Entry 6W21 (electron microscopy, 3.30 A resolution); this record covers chains J and Q of the 21 polymer chains in the assembly.

Chain J (and Q):
Name: ATP-dependent Clp protease proteolytic subunit
Source organism: Escherichia coli
Notes: EC 3.4.21.92; chain Q of this document is another copy of the same molecule, construct and numbering; everything in this record applies to it too
UniProt: S1IIE7 (S1IIE7_ECOLX); residues 1-207 here = UniProt positions 1-207
Amino-acid sequence (207 residues; each row starts with the number of its first residue):
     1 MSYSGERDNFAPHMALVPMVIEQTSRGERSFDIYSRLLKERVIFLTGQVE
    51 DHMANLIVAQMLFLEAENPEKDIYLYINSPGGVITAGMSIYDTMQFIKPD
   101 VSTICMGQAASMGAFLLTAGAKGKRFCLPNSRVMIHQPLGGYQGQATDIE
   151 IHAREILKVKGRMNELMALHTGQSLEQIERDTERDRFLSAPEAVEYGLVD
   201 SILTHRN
Unresolved in the structure: 1-14, 207

Interface between chain J and chain Q:
Pairs across the interface (43; chain J residue first):
  Q137(J) - Q145(Q)  hydrogen bond
  Q137(J) - A146(Q)
  Q137(J) - T147(Q)  hydrogen bond
  P138(J) - Q145(Q)
  P138(J) - A146(Q)  hydrogen bond (backbone-backbone)
  L139(J) - G144(Q)
  L139(J) - Q145(Q)
  G140(J) - Q143(Q)
  G140(J) - G144(Q)  hydrogen bond (backbone-backbone)
  G140(J) - I149(Q)
  G141(J) - Y142(Q)
  G141(J) - Q143(Q)
  G141(J) - I149(Q)
  Y142(J) - G141(Q)
  Y142(J) - Y142(Q)  hydrogen bond (backbone-backbone)
  Y142(J) - Q143(Q)
  Q143(J) - G140(Q)
  Q143(J) - G141(Q)  hydrogen bond (side chain-backbone)
  Q143(J) - Y142(Q)
  G144(J) - L139(Q)
  G144(J) - G140(Q)  hydrogen bond (backbone-backbone)
  Q145(J) - Q137(Q)  hydrogen bond
  Q145(J) - P138(Q)
  Q145(J) - L139(Q)
  Q145(J) - E183(Q)
  A146(J) - Q137(Q)
  A146(J) - P138(Q)  hydrogen bond (backbone-backbone)
  A146(J) - L157(Q)
  A146(J) - K160(Q)
  T147(J) - Q137(Q)  hydrogen bond
  T147(J) - K160(Q)  hydrogen bond
  T147(J) - E183(Q)
  I149(J) - G140(Q)
  I149(J) - G141(Q)
  I149(J) - A153(Q)  hydrophobic
  I149(J) - I156(Q)  hydrophobic
  E150(J) - L157(Q)
  A153(J) - A153(Q)  hydrophobic
  I156(J) - I149(Q)  hydrophobic
  L157(J) - E150(Q)
  K160(J) - T147(Q)  hydrogen bond
  E183(J) - Q145(Q)
  E183(J) - T147(Q)
Also at the interface, not in a pair above, chain Q (19 interface residues in all): H136

Overview:
18 residues of chain J and 19 residues of chain Q are in contact, with 12 hydrogen bonds. Polar pairs include
Q137(J)-Q145(Q), Q137(J)-T147(Q) and Q143(J)-G141(Q).
Both chains are ATP-dependent Clp protease proteolytic subunit (Escherichia coli). Entry 6W21 (ClpAP Engaged2
State bound to RepA-GFP) was determined by electron microscopy together with 6UQE, 6UQO, 6W1Z, 6W20, 6W22,
6W23 and 6W24 from the same study.
